Entry 8FEF (electron microscopy, 2.71 A resolution); this record covers chains I and J of the 10 polymer chains in the assembly.

# Chain I
Molecule: Conserved hypothetical integral membrane protein Yrbe1a
Source organism: Mycolicibacterium smegmatis MC2 155
UniProt: I7F4Q4 (I7F4Q4_MYCS2); numbering as in UniProt (aligned over 1-266)
Amino-acid sequence (266 residues; numbered 1 to 266; the number before each row is that of its first residue):
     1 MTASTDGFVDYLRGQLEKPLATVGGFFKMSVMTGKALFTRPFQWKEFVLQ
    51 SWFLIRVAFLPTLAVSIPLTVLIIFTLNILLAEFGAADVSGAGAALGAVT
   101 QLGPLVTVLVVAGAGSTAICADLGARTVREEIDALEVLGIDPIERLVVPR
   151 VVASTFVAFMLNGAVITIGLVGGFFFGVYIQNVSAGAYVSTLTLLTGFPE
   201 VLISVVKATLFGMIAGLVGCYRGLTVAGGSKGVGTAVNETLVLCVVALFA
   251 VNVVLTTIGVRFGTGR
Not modelled in the structure: 1-13

# Chain J
Molecule: ABC-transporter integral membrane protein
Source organism: Mycolicibacterium smegmatis MC2 155
UniProt: A0QNR1 (A0QNR1_MYCS2); residue numbers follow UniProt; this construct covers 1-289
Amino-acid sequence (289 residues; row label = number of the first residue in the row):
     1 MSTVQVLRSRFPRAFSRSSEIAATPARFLDSMGHVAWFVVQAIVHVPHAF
    51 RHYRRESLRLVAEIGMGTGAMAVIGGTVAIIGFVTLSAGSLIAIQGFASL
   101 GNIGVEAFTGFFAALANIRVVAPVVTGQALAATVGAGATAELGAMRISEE
   151 VDALEVMGIKSISYLVSTRIMAGAIVIIPLYAMAILLSFMSAQLVTTIFY
   201 SQSVGTYEHYFHTFLRVDDVMWSFLEVIIMSVIVMLNHCYFGYFASGGAV
   251 GVGEAVGRSMRTSLIAIVLVVLLASLALYGTDPNFNLTV
Not modelled in the structure: 1-26

# Interface between chain I and chain J
Residue-residue contacts - 66 pairs, chain I then chain J:
  Val57(I) with Arg261(J)
  Pro61(I) with Arg261(J)
  Ala64(I) with Ile265(J), hydrophobic
  Val65(I) with Ile265(J), hydrophobic; Val268(J), hydrophobic
  Pro68(I) with Val268(J), hydrophobic; Leu272(J), hydrophobic
  Leu69(I) with Val268(J)
  Val71(I) with Leu272(J), hydrophobic
  Leu72(I) with Val120(J), hydrophobic; Val271(J), hydrophobic; Leu272(J), hydrophobic; Ser275(J)
  Phe75(I) with Ser275(J); Leu276(J), hydrophobic; Tyr279(J)
  Thr76(I) with Val120(J)
  Ile79(I) with Arg119(J)
  Leu80(I) with Leu115(J), hydrophobic; Phe285(J)
  Glu83(I) with Pro283(J); Phe285(J); Thr288(J)
  Phe84(I) with Phe108(J), hydrophobic; Leu287(J), hydrophobic
  Leu96(I) with Gln95(J); Ser99(J)
  Gln101(I) with Leu91(J)
  Leu109(I) with Gln128(J); Leu264(J)
  Ala114(I) with Arg261(J)
  Thr117(I) with Gly257(J)
  Ala125(I) with Val250(J), hydrophobic
  Arg129(I) with Val250(J)
  Ser230(I) with Ile147(J); Ser148(J), hydrogen bond; Ala249(J)
  Lys231(I) with Ala140(J); Glu141(J), salt bridge; Ala144(J)
  Val233(I) with Ala249(J)
  Val237(I) with Gly253(J); Val256(J), hydrophobic
  Asn238(I) with Met71(J); Ala132(J); Ala136(J); Gly137(J)
  Glu239(I) with Ala70(J)
  Leu241(I) with Ala132(J), hydrophobic; Met260(J), hydrophobic
  Val242(I) with Met71(J), hydrophobic; Ile80(J), hydrophobic
  Val246(I) with Phe83(J)
  Phe249(I) with Val84(J), hydrophobic; Ser87(J)
  Ala250(I) with Phe83(J), hydrophobic
  Asn252(I) with Leu91(J)
  Val253(I) with Ser87(J); Leu91(J), hydrophobic
  Thr256(I) with Leu91(J)
  Thr257(I) with Ile94(J)
  Val260(I) with Ile94(J), hydrophobic; Gln95(J); Ala98(J), hydrophobic
  Gly265(I) with Asn102(J)
  Arg266(I) with Asn102(J)
Interface residues without a listed pair, chain I (49 interface residues in all): Thr100, Leu105, Val110, Gly113, Ala121, Val128, Phe176, Gly229, Gly234, Val245
Interface residues without a listed pair, chain J (54 interface residues in all): Phe111, Val124, Val125, Thr133, Tyr200, Val252, Glu254, Leu269, Gly280, Asn286

# Overview
Chain I and chain J form an interface of 49 and 54 residues respectively; the contacts include 1 hydrogen bond
and 1 salt bridge. Polar pairs include Lys231(I)-Glu141(J) and Ser230(I)-Ser148(J).
Chain I is Conserved hypothetical integral membrane protein Yrbe1a and chain J is ABC-transporter integral
membrane protein, both from Mycolicibacterium smegmatis MC2 155; the structure, Structure of Mce1 transporter
from Mycobacterium smegmatis (Map0), was determined by electron microscopy (same publication as 8FED and
8FEE).
